PDB entry 6C9I | electron microscopy, 3.09 A resolution | chains A and P of the 24 polymer chains in the assembly

# Chain A
Name: DARP14 - Subunit A with DARPin
Organism: Pyrococcus horikoshii (strain ATCC 700860 / DSM 12428 / JCM 9974 / NBRC 100139 / OT-3)
UniProtKB: O58404 (O58404_PYRHO); residues 1-163 here = UniProt positions 1-163
Sequence (163 residues; each row starts with the number of its first residue):
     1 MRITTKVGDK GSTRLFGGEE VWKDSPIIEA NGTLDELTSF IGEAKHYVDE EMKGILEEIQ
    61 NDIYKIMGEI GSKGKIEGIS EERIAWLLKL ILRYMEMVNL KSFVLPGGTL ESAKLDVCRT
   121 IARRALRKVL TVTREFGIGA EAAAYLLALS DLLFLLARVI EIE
Unresolved in the structure: 1-22, 101
Construct notes: conflict Ala85 (Lys in O58404), Leu88 (Glu in O58404), Lys89 (Gly in O58404), Leu92 (Ser in O58404), Met95 (Glu in O58404), Leu126 (Glu in O58404), Leu130 (Ala in O58404), Thr133 (Leu in O58404), Ala140 (Lys in O58404), Ala143 (Leu in O58404), Ala144 (Val in O58404), Leu147 (Asn in O58404), Ala148 (Arg in O58404)

# Chain P
Name: DARP14 - Subunit B
Organism: Pseudomonas aeruginosa (strain ATCC 15692 / DSM 22644 / CIP 104116 / JCM 14847 / LMG 12228 / 1C / PRS 101 / PAO1)
UniProtKB: Q9I2D8 (Q9I2D8_PSEAE); residues 1-123 here = UniProt positions 1-123
Sequence (131 residues; row label = number of the first residue in the row):
     1 MPHLVIEATA NLRLETSPGE LLEQANKALF ASGQFGEADI KSRFVTLEAY RQGTAAVERA
    61 YLHACLSILD GRDIATRTLL GASLCAVLAE AVAGGGEEGV QVSVEVREME RLSYAKRVVA
   121 RQRLEHHHHH H
Unresolved in the structure: 1, 56, 120-131
Construct notes: conflict Lys27 (Ala in Q9I2D8), Ile74 (Ala in Q9I2D8), Thr78 (Gln in Q9I2D8), Leu79 (Ala in Q9I2D8), Ala82 (Glu in Q9I2D8), Ala86 (Glu in Q9I2D8), Glu90 (Gly in Q9I2D8), Leu112 (Ala in Q9I2D8); expression tag (124-131)

# Interface between chain A and chain P
Pairs across the interface (14):
  Ile84(A) with Leu79(P), hydrophobic
  Leu88(A) with Ser83(P)
  Lys89(A) with Glu90(P), salt bridge
  Leu130(A) with Asp73(P); Ile74(P), hydrophobic; Ala75(P)
  Ala140(A) with Thr78(P)
  Ala143(A) with Ala75(P)
  Ala144(A) with Thr78(P); Leu79(P)
  Leu147(A) with Ala75(P); Thr76(P); Leu79(P), hydrophobic
  Ala148(A) with Leu79(P)
Interface residues without a listed pair, chain A (14 interface residues in all): Leu92, Met95, Leu126, Thr133, Glu141
Interface residues without a listed pair, chain P (10 interface residues in all): Ala31, Ala82

# Overview
Chain A and chain P form an interface of 14 and 10 residues respectively; the contacts include 1 salt bridge.
The salt-bridged pair is Lys89(A)-Glu90(P).
Here chain A is DARP14 - Subunit A with DARPin (Pyrococcus horikoshii (strain ATCC 700860 / DSM 12428 / JCM
9974 / NBRC 100139 / OT-3)) and chain P is DARP14 - Subunit B (Pseudomonas aeruginosa (strain ATCC 15692 / DSM
22644 / CIP 104116 / JCM 14847 / LMG 12228 / 1C / PRS 101 / PAO1)). Entry 6C9I (Single-Particle reconstruction
of DARP14 - A designed protein scaffold displaying ~17kDa DARPin proteins - Scaffold) was determined by
electron microscopy, deposited together with 6C9K.
